Entry 1G9Z (X-ray diffraction, 1.80 A resolution); this record covers chains A and B of the 6 polymer chains in the assembly.

Chain A:
Name: DNA endonuclease I-crei
Organism: Chlamydomonas reinhardtii
Notes: EC 3.1.-.-
UniProt: P05725 (DNE1_CHLRE); residues 2-153 here = UniProt positions 2-153
Sequence (152 residues; numbered 2 to 153; the number before each row is that of its first residue):
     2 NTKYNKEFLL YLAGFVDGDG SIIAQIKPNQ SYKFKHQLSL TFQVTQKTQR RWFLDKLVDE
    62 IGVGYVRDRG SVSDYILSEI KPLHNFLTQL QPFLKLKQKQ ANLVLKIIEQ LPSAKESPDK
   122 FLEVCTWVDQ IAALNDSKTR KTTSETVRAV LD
Bound ions: Mg2+ site 1: Gly19 (shared with Asp220(B) of chain B; 1 residue of chain D; 1 residue of chain E); Mg2+ site 2: Asp20 (shared with Asp220(B) of chain B; 1 residue of chain C; 1 residue of chain D; 1 residue of chain E; 1 residue of chain F)
UniProt features mapped onto this chain:
  - region (Interaction with DNA): Gln26 to Gln38, Gln44 to Gln47, Arg68 to Arg70, Ser138 to Thr143
  - binding site (Mg(2+)): Gly19, Asp20
  - mutagenesis: Asp20 (D20A/L/N: Loss of catalytic activity. Reduced affinity for DNA), Gln26 (Q26A/C: Alters the specificity of the endonuclease), Tyr33 (Y33C/H/R: Alters the specificity of the endonuclease), Gln44 (Q44A/C/T/V/W: Alters the specificity of the endonuclease), Gln47 (Q47A/E/M: Loss of catalytic activity; Q47N: Strongly reduced affinity for DNA. No effect on catalytic activity), Arg68 (R68A: Loss of activity), Lys98 (K98A: Strongly reduced affinity for DNA. Increased catalytic activity; K98R: Strongly reduced affinity for DNA. No effect on catalytic activity), Ser138 (S138A: Reduced affinity for DNA. No effect on catalytic activity. Reduced cleavage; when associated with M-139), Lys139 (K139M: Reduced affinity for DNA. No effect on catalytic activity. Reduced cleavage; when associated with A-138), Lys142 (K142G: Reduced affinity for DNA. No effect on catalytic activity. Reduced cleavage; when associated with G-143), Thr143 (T143G: Reduced affinity for DNA. No effect on catalytic activity. Reduced cleavage; when associated with G-142)
Reported in the primary citation:
  - Mg2+ coordination: Gly19, Asp20
  - catalytic residues: Asp20
  - catalytic residues: Gln47, Arg51, Lys98 (citing earlier work)

Chain B:
Name: DNA endonuclease I-crei
Organism: Chlamydomonas reinhardtii
Notes: EC 3.1.-.-
UniProt: P05725 (DNE1_CHLRE); residues 202-353 here correspond to UniProt positions 2-153 (UniProt number = residue number - 200)
Sequence (152 residues; each row starts with the number of its first residue):
   202 NTKYNKEFLL YLAGFVDGDG SIIAQIKPNQ SYKFKHQLSL TFQVTQKTQR RWFLDKLVDE
   262 IGVGYVRDRG SVSDYILSEI KPLHNFLTQL QPFLKLKQKQ ANLVLKIIEQ LPSAKESPDK
   322 FLEVCTWVDQ IAALNDSKTR KTTSETVRAV LD
Bound ions: Mg2+ site 1: Gly219 (shared with Asp20(A) of chain A; 1 residue of chain C; 1 residue of chain F); Mg2+ site 2: Asp220 (shared with Asp20(A) of chain A; 1 residue of chain C; 1 residue of chain D; 1 residue of chain E; 1 residue of chain F)
UniProt features mapped onto this chain:
  - region (Interaction with DNA): Gln226 to Gln238, Gln244 to Gln247, Arg268 to Arg270, Ser338 to Thr343
  - binding site (Mg(2+)): Gly219, Asp220

Chain A / chain B interface:
Residue-residue contacts - 43 pairs, chain A then chain B:
  Lys7(A) - Glu208(B)  salt bridge
  Glu8(A) - Lys207(B)  salt bridge
  Glu8(A) - Leu211(B)
  Leu11(A) - Glu208(B)
  Leu11(A) - Leu211(B)  hydrophobic
  Leu11(A) - Tyr212(B)
  Tyr12(A) - Leu211(B)
  Tyr12(A) - Ala214(B)
  Tyr12(A) - Gly215(B)
  Tyr12(A) - Asp218(B)  hydrogen bond
  Tyr12(A) - Phe294(B)
  Tyr12(A) - Lys296(B)
  Ala14(A) - Tyr212(B)
  Gly15(A) - Tyr212(B)
  Gly15(A) - Gly215(B)
  Gly15(A) - Phe216(B)
  Phe16(A) - Gly215(B)
  Phe16(A) - Phe216(B)
  Phe16(A) - Asp218(B)
  Phe16(A) - Gly219(B)
  Phe16(A) - Leu297(B)  hydrophobic
  Asp18(A) - Tyr212(B)  hydrogen bond
  Asp18(A) - Phe216(B)
  Gly19(A) - Phe216(B)
  Gly19(A) - Asp220(B)
  Asp20(A) - Gly219(B)
  Asp20(A) - Asp220(B)
  Gln47(A) - Leu297(B)
  Lys48(A) - Asp337(B)  salt bridge
  Gln50(A) - Asp337(B)
  Arg51(A) - Asp337(B)  salt bridge
  Trp53(A) - Lys296(B)
  Trp53(A) - Leu297(B)  hydrophobic
  Phe54(A) - Leu297(B)  hydrophobic
  Phe94(A) - Tyr212(B)
  Lys96(A) - Tyr212(B)
  Lys96(A) - Trp253(B)
  Leu97(A) - Phe216(B)  hydrophobic
  Leu97(A) - Gln247(B)
  Leu97(A) - Trp253(B)  hydrophobic
  Leu97(A) - Phe254(B)  hydrophobic
  Asp137(A) - Lys248(B)
  Asp137(A) - Arg251(B)  salt bridge
Interface residues without a listed pair, chain A (21 interface residues in all): Glu61
Interface residues without a listed pair, chain B (21 interface residues in all): Gln250, Glu261

Summary:
The chain A/chain B interface involves 21 residues from each chain, with 2 hydrogen bonds and 5 salt bridges.
Polar contacts include Lys7(A)-Glu208(B), Glu8(A)-Lys207(B) and Lys48(A)-Asp337(B). From the paper: catalytic
residues Asp20(A), Gln47(A) and Arg51(A) among others; Mg2+ coordination by Gly19(A) and Asp20(A).
Chain A and chain B are both DNA endonuclease I-crei (Chlamydomonas reinhardtii); the structure, Laglidadg
homing endonuclease I-crei / DNA product complex with magnesium, was determined by X-ray diffraction together
with 1G9Y from the same study.
